PDB entry 3ARE | X-ray diffraction, 2.80 A resolution | chains A and B of the 4 polymer chains in the assembly

== Chain A ==
Name: Antigen-presenting glycoprotein CD1d1
Organism: Mus musculus
Notes: fragment: heavy chain
Reference sequence: P11609 (CD1D1_MOUSE); residues 1-279 here correspond to UniProt positions 19-297 (UniProt number = residue number + 18)
Chain sequence (302 residues; numbered 1 to 302; the number before each row is that of its first residue):
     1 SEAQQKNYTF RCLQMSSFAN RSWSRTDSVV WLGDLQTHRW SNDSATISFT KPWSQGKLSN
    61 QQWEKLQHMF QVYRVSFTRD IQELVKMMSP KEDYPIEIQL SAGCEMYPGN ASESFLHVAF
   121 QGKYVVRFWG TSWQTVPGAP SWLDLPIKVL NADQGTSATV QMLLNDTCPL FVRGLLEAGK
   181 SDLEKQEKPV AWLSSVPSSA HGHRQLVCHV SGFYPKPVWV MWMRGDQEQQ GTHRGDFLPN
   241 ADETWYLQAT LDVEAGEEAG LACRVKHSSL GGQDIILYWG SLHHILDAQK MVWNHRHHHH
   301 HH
Disordered / not traced: 1-6, 90, 108, 301-302
Differences from the reference sequence: conflict His201 (Asp219 in P11609); expression tag (280-302)
Curated features (UniProtKB/Swiss-Prot):
  - binding site (a D-galactosylceramide): Asp80, Asp153 to Thr156
  - glycosylation (N-linked (GlcNAc...) asparagine): Asn7, Asn20, Asn42, Asn110, Asn165
Cystine bridges: Cys104-Cys168, Cys208-Cys263
Covalently attached groups: N-acetylglucosamine (NAG) linked to Asn20, Asn42, Asn165
Residues lining bound ligands: 4GH (N-{(2S,3R)-1-[(4-deoxy-alpha-D-xylo-hexopyranosyl)oxy]-3-hydroxyoctadecan-2-yl}hexacosanamide): Phe10, Cys12, Gln14, Ser28, Val30, His38, Trp40, Ile47, Trp63, Leu66, Met69, Phe70, Val72, Tyr73, Ser76, Phe77, Asp80, Ile81, Leu84, Val85, Ile98, Leu100, Ala102, Gly103, Val118, Phe120, Val126, Trp133, Trp142, Leu143, Leu150, Asp153, Gly155, Thr156, Thr159, Val160, Leu163, Leu164, Cys168, Phe171

== Chain B ==
Name: Beta-2-microglobulin
Organism: Mus musculus
Reference sequence: P01887 (B2MG_MOUSE); residues 1-99 here correspond to UniProt positions 21-119 (UniProt number = residue number + 20)
Chain sequence (99 residues; row label = number of the first residue in the row):
     1 IQKTPQIQVY SRHPPENGKP NILNCYVTQF HPPHIEIQML KNGKKIPKVE MSDMSFSKDW
    61 SFYILAHTEF TPTETDTYAC RVKHASMAEP KTVYWDRDM
Cystine bridges: Cys25-Cys80

== Chain A / chain B interface ==
Residue-residue contacts (75; chain A residue first):
  Leu13(A) with Ser55(B); Phe56(B)
  Gln14(A) with Phe56(B)
  Met15(A) with Met54(B); Phe56(B), hydrophobic; Phe62(B), hydrophobic
  Ser17(A) with Pro33(B)
  Val29(A) with Asp53(B); Met54(B)
  Trp31(A) with Ser55(B), hydrogen bond; Tyr63(B)
  Gln36(A) with Asp53(B), hydrogen bond
  Arg39(A) with Asp53(B), salt bridge
  Glu97(A) with His31(B); Pro33(B)
  Gln99(A) with His31(B); Phe56(B); Trp60(B), hydrogen bond (side chain-backbone); Phe62(B)
  Leu100(A) with Phe56(B)
  His117(A) with Trp60(B)
  Ala119(A) with Trp60(B), hydrophobic
  Gln121(A) with His31(B)
  Gly122(A) with His31(B); Trp60(B)
  Tyr124(A) with Trp60(B)
  Trp192(A) with His13(B); Pro14(B), hydrophobic; Pro15(B)
  Ser194(A) with Asp98(B), hydrogen bond (side chain-backbone)
  Ser195(A) with Asp98(B)
  Val196(A) with Asp98(B); Met99(B)
  Val207(A) with Asp98(B)
  His209(A) with Arg97(B); Met99(B)
  Ser211(A) with Arg12(B), hydrogen bond (side chain-backbone)
  Gly212(A) with Arg12(B)
  Leu238(A) with Gln8(B); Tyr10(B); Tyr26(B), hydrophobic
  Pro239(A) with Tyr10(B), hydrogen bond (backbone-side chain); Asn24(B); Tyr26(B); Leu65(B)
  Asn240(A) with Tyr10(B); Arg12(B); Asn24(B), hydrogen bond
  Ala241(A) with His67(B)
  Asp242(A) with Arg12(B), salt bridge
  Thr244(A) with Arg12(B)
  Gln248(A) with Met99(B), hydrogen bond (side chain-backbone)
  Lys290(A) with Pro15(B); Glu16(B); Asn17(B), hydrogen bond (backbone-backbone)
  Met291(A) with Pro15(B); Asn17(B); Arg97(B), hydrogen bond (backbone-side chain); Asp98(B)
  Val292(A) with Asn17(B), hydrogen bond (backbone-side chain); Glu74(B); Arg97(B)
  Trp293(A) with Glu74(B); Asp96(B); Arg97(B); Asp98(B), hydrogen bond
  Asn294(A) with Glu74(B), hydrogen bond (backbone-backbone)
  His295(A) with Asp98(B), salt bridge
  His297(A) with Thr77(B); Tyr94(B)
  His298(A) with Asp96(B)
  His299(A) with Val93(B); Tyr94(B), hydrogen bond (side chain-backbone); Asp96(B), hydrogen bond (backbone-side chain); Met99(B)
Also at the interface, not in a pair above, chain A (45 interface residues in all): Ser101, Val118, Val190, Tyr246, Arg296
Also at the interface, not in a pair above, chain B (34 interface residues in all): Ser11, Pro32, Thr73, Thr75, Trp95

== Overview ==
45 residues of chain A and 34 residues of chain B are in contact; the contacts include 15 hydrogen bonds and 3
salt bridges. Polar contacts include Arg39(A)-Asp53(B), Asp242(A)-Arg12(B) and His295(A)-Asp98(B). Chain A
binds compound 4GH. N-acetylglucosamine is covalently linked to Asn20(A), Asn42(A) and Asn165(A).
Here chain A is Antigen-presenting glycoprotein CD1d1 and chain B is Beta-2-microglobulin, both from Mus
musculus. Entry 3ARE (Ternary crystal structure of the mouse NKT TCR-CD1d-4'deoxy-alpha-galactosylceramide)
was determined by X-ray diffraction together with 3ARB, 3ARD, 3ARF and 3ARG from the same study.
